Entry 2WHW (X-ray diffraction, 2.20 A resolution); this record covers chain A.

== Chain A ==
Molecule: Cytochrome P450 monooxygenase
Organism: Streptomyces venezuelae
UniProt: O87605 (O87605_9ACTO); residues 1-416 here = UniProt positions 1-416
Chain sequence (436 residues; numbered -19 to 416; the number before each row is that of its first residue; numbers below 1 keep their minus sign (Met-19 is residue -19)):
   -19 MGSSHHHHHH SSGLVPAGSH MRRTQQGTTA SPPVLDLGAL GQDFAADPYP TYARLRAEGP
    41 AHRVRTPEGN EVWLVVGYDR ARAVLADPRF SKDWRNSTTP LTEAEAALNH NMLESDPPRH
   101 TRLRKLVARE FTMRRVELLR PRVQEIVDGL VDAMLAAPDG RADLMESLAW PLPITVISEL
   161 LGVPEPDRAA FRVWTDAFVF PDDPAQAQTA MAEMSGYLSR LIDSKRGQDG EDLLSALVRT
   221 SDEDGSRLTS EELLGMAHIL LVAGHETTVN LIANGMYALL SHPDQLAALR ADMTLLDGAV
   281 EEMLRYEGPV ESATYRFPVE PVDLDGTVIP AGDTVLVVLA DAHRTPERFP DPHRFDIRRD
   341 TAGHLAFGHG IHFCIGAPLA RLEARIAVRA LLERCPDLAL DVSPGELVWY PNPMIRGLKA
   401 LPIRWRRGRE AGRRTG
Unresolved in the structure: -19 to 11, 408-416
Sequence notes: engineered mutation Asn50 (Asp in O87605)
Bound ions: heme Fe near Cys354 (its only coordinating residue here)
Ligand contacts:
  - 1D4 (cyclotridecyl 3,4,6-trideoxy-3-(dimethylamino)-beta-D-xylo-hexopyranoside): Leu93, Glu94, Phe178, Val179, Ile239, Val242, Ala243, Thr247, Val290, Thr294, Met394, Ile395
  - heme (HEM): Leu65, Lys72, Met92, Leu93, His100, Arg104, Phe111, Ile157, Ile239, Leu240, Ala243, Gly244, Thr247, Thr248, Leu251, Leu284, Pro289, Val290, Ala293, Thr294, Arg296, Leu319, Ala346, Phe347, Gly348, Ile351, His352, Phe353, Cys354, Ile355, Gly356, Leu359, Ala360
From the paper describing this entry:
  - binding site for 1D4: Glu94
  - conformationally variable residues (side-chain flip): Phe178

== Overview ==
Ligands of chain A: heme and compound 1D4. The paper reports a binding site for 1D4 at Glu94; conformational
variability at Phe178.
Chain A is Cytochrome P450 monooxygenase (Streptomyces venezuelae); the structure, Selective oxidation of
carbolide C-H bonds by engineered macrolide P450 monooxygenase, was determined by X-ray diffraction (same
publication as 2WI9).
